Entry 3CRR (X-ray diffraction, 1.90 A resolution); this record covers chain A.

Chain A:
Name: tRNA delta(2)-isopentenylpyrophosphate transferase
From: Pseudomonas aeruginosa
Notes: EC 2.5.1.8
UniProtKB: Q9HUL9 (MIAA_PSEAE); numbering as in UniProt (aligned over 1-323)
Sequence (323 residues; numbered 1 to 323; the number before each row is that of its first residue):
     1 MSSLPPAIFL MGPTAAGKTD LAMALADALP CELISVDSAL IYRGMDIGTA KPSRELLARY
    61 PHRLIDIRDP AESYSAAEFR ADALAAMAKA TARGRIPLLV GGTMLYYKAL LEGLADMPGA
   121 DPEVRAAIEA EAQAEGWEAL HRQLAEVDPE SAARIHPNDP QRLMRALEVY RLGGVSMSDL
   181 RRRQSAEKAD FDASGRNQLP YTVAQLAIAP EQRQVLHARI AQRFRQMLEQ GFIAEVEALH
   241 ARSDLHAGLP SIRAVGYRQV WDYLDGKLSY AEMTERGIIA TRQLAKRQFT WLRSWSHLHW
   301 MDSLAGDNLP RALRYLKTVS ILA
Not modelled in the structure: 1-2, 114-198
Sequence notes: conflict R314 (Lys in Q9HUL9)
Ion coordination: Mg2+: T19 (together with diphosphate)
Ligand contacts: diphosphate (DPO): P13, T14, A15, A16, G17, K18, T19, R223
Swiss-Prot annotation at these positions:
  - region (Interaction with substrate tRNA): D37 to L40, Q161 to R165, R253 to R258, K286 to R293
  - binding site (ATP): G12 to T19
  - binding site (substrate): T14 to T19
  - site (Interaction with substrate tRNA): T103, R125
From the paper describing this entry:
  - binding site for diphosphate: T14, R223
  - catalytic residues: T14, D37, R223 (proposed by the authors, not directly observed)
  - specificity-determining residues: Q288 (proposed by the authors, not directly observed)

Summary:
Chain A binds diphosphate. Curated annotation (UniProt) lists 8 ATP-binding residues and 6 substrate-binding
residues. The paper reports catalytic residues T14, D37 and R223; a binding site for diphosphate at T14 and
R223.
Chain A is tRNA delta(2)-isopentenylpyrophosphate transferase (Pseudomonas aeruginosa); the structure,
Structure of tRNA Dimethylallyltransferase: RNA Modification through a Channel, was determined by X-ray
diffraction (same publication as 3CRM and 3CRQ).
